Entry 8EU9 (electron microscopy, 3.48 A resolution); this record covers chains R and S of the 10 polymer chains in the assembly.

# Chain R
Molecule: Actin-related protein 5
From: Saccharomyces cerevisiae (strain ATCC 204508 / S288c)
Reference sequence: P53946 (ARP5_YEAST); residues 1-755 here = UniProt positions 1-755
Chain sequence (755 residues; row label = number of the first residue in the row):
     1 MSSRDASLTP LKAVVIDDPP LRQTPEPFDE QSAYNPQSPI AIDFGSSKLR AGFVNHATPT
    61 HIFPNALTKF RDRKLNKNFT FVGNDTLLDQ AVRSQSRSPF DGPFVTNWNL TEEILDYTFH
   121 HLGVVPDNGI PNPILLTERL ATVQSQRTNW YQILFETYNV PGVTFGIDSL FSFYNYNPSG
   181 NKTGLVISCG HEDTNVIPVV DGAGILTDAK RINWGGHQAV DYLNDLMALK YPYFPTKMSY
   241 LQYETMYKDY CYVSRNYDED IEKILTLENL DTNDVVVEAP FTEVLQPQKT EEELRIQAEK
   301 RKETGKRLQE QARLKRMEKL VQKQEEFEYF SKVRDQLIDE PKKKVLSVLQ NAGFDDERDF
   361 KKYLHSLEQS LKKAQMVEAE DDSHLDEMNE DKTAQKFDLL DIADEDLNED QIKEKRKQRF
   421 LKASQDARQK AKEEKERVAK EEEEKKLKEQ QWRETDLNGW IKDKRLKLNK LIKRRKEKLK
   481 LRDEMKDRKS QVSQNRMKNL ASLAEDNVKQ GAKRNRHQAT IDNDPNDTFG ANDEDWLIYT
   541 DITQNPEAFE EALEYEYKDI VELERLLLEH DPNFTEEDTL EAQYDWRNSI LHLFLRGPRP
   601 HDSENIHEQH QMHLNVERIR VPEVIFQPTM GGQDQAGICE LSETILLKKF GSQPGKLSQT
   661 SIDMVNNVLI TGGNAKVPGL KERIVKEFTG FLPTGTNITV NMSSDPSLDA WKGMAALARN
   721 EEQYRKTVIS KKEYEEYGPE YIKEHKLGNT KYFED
Disordered / not traced: 1-13, 283-583, 755
UniProt features mapped onto this chain:
  - modified residue: Ser7 (Phosphoserine), Thr24 (Phosphothreonine), Ser383 (Phosphoserine)
  - cross-link: Lys12 (Glycyl lysine isopeptide (Lys-Gly) (interchain with G-Cter in ubiquitin))

# Chain S
Molecule: Chromatin-remodeling complex subunit IES6
From: Saccharomyces cerevisiae (strain ATCC 204508 / S288c)
Reference sequence: P32617 (IES6_YEAST); residue numbers follow UniProt; this construct covers 28-162
Chain sequence (135 residues; numbered 28 to 162; the number before each row is that of its first residue):
    28 ERLLFLRSVG ERNEIGFPSR FKSAHYKKPT RRHKSARQLI SDENKRINAL LTKANKAAES
    88 STAARRLVPK ATYFSVEAPP SIRPAKKYCD VTGLKGFYKS PTNNIRYHNA EIYQLIVKPM
   148 APGVDQEYLK LRGAN
Disordered / not traced: 43-46, 84-93

# Chain R / chain S interface
Pairs across the interface (116):
  Pro27(R) - Arg39(S)
  Phe28(R) - Arg39(S)  hydrogen bond (backbone-side chain)
  Asp29(R) - Arg39(S)  salt bridge
  Glu30(R) - Arg39(S)  salt bridge
  Phe70(R) - Leu30(S)  hydrophobic
  Phe70(R) - Leu33(S)  hydrophobic
  Asp72(R) - Arg34(S)  salt bridge
  Arg73(R) - Leu30(S)
  Arg73(R) - Arg34(S)  hydrogen bond (backbone-side chain)
  Lys74(R) - Arg34(S)
  Phe79(R) - Gly37(S)
  Phe79(R) - Glu38(S)
  Phe81(R) - Leu33(S)
  Asp85(R) - Val36(S)
  Asp85(R) - Asn40(S)  hydrogen bond
  Asp89(R) - Arg29(S)  salt bridge
  Asp89(R) - Leu33(S)
  Val92(R) - Leu33(S)  hydrophobic
  Asp101(R) - Ala63(S)
  Pro103(R) - Tyr100(S)
  Thr106(R) - Arg58(S)
  Thr106(R) - His60(S)  hydrogen bond (backbone-side chain)
  Thr106(R) - Lys61(S)  hydrogen bond (side chain-backbone)
  Thr106(R) - Ser62(S)
  Asn107(R) - His60(S)  hydrogen bond
  Trp108(R) - Arg58(S)
  Asp116(R) - Phe48(S)
  Phe119(R) - Phe48(S)  hydrophobic
  His120(R) - Arg39(S)  hydrogen bond (side chain-backbone)
  His120(R) - Asn40(S)
  Pro126(R) - Arg47(S)
  Asn128(R) - Arg47(S)
  Asn128(R) - Lys49(S)
  Gly129(R) - Arg47(S)
  Gly129(R) - Lys49(S)
  Gly129(R) - Ser50(S)
  Leu140(R) - Val103(S)  hydrophobic
  Ala141(R) - Thr99(S)
  Ala141(R) - Tyr100(S)
  Thr142(R) - Thr99(S)
  Val143(R) - Glu70(S)
  Gln144(R) - Glu70(S)  hydrogen bond (backbone-side chain)
  Gln144(R) - Arg73(S)
  Ser145(R) - Glu70(S)  hydrogen bond (backbone-side chain)
  Gln146(R) - Leu66(S)
  Glu156(R) - Ser50(S)
  Glu156(R) - Tyr53(S)
  Thr157(R) - Lys49(S)
  Thr157(R) - Ser50(S)  hydrogen bond (backbone-backbone)
  Thr157(R) - Tyr53(S)
  Tyr158(R) - Phe48(S)
  Tyr158(R) - Lys49(S)
  Tyr158(R) - Ser50(S)
  Asn159(R) - Ser50(S)  hydrogen bond (backbone-side chain)
  Ala209(R) - Ser102(S)
  Ala209(R) - Val103(S)
  Lys210(R) - Ser102(S)
  Lys210(R) - Val103(S)
  Lys210(R) - Glu104(S)
  Arg211(R) - Tyr100(S)  hydrogen bond (side chain-backbone)
  Arg211(R) - Val103(S)  hydrogen bond (backbone-backbone)
  Arg211(R) - Glu104(S)  salt bridge
  Arg211(R) - Ala105(S)  hydrogen bond (backbone-backbone)
  Asn213(R) - Glu104(S)  hydrogen bond
  Tyr222(R) - Leu158(S)  hydrophobic
  Asp225(R) - Lys157(S)  salt bridge
  Asp225(R) - Leu158(S)
  Leu226(R) - Leu158(S)  hydrophobic
  Leu229(R) - Glu154(S)
  Leu229(R) - Tyr155(S)  hydrophobic
  Leu229(R) - Leu158(S)  hydrophobic
  Tyr257(R) - Tyr115(S)
  Asp258(R) - Lys113(S)  salt bridge
  Asp258(R) - Lys122(S)  salt bridge
  Ile261(R) - Gly120(S)
  Ile261(R) - Leu121(S)
  Ile261(R) - Lys122(S)
  Glu262(R) - Lys122(S)  salt bridge
  Ile264(R) - Leu121(S)  hydrophobic
  Ile590(R) - Asn136(S)
  Leu591(R) - Ile139(S)  hydrophobic
  Leu591(R) - Leu142(S)  hydrophobic
  Phe594(R) - Val118(S)
  Glu617(R) - Thr119(S)
  Glu617(R) - Leu121(S)
  Arg620(R) - Thr119(S)  hydrogen bond (side chain-backbone)
  Arg620(R) - Gly120(S)  hydrogen bond (side chain-backbone)
  Gln627(R) - Lys113(S)
  Gln627(R) - Tyr115(S)
  Thr629(R) - Ala112(S)
  Met630(R) - Tyr115(S)  hydrophobic
  Met630(R) - Leu158(S)
  Gly631(R) - Leu158(S)
  Gly632(R) - Leu158(S)  hydrogen bond (backbone-backbone)
  Gly632(R) - Arg159(S)
  Asp634(R) - Pro107(S)
  Gln635(R) - Glu104(S)  hydrogen bond
  Gln635(R) - Ala105(S)  hydrogen bond (side chain-backbone)
  Gln635(R) - Pro106(S)
  Gln635(R) - Pro107(S)
  Ala636(R) - Pro106(S)  hydrogen bond (backbone-backbone)
  Ala636(R) - Ser108(S)
  Cys639(R) - Arg110(S)  hydrogen bond
  Glu640(R) - Ile109(S)
  Glu640(R) - Arg110(S)  salt bridge
  Leu641(R) - Ala105(S)  hydrophobic
  Asn749(R) - Thr99(S)
  Thr750(R) - Lys97(S)  hydrogen bond
  Lys751(R) - Lys97(S)
  Tyr752(R) - Lys97(S)
  Tyr752(R) - Ala98(S)
  Tyr752(R) - Thr99(S)
  Phe753(R) - Lys97(S)
  Glu754(R) - Leu94(S)
  Glu754(R) - Val95(S)
  Glu754(R) - Lys97(S)
Also at the interface, not in a pair above, chain R (78 interface residues in all): Leu75, Gly102, Phe104, Asn109, His121, Leu206, Thr207, Ile212
Also at the interface, not in a pair above, chain S (59 interface residues in all): Glu41, Ala51, Lys55, Pro56, Ile143, Gly160

# Overview
78 residues of chain R face 59 of chain S across their interface; the contacts include 23 hydrogen bonds and
10 salt bridges. Polar contacts include Asp29(R)-Arg39(S), Glu30(R)-Arg39(S) and Asp72(R)-Arg34(S).
Chain R is Actin-related protein 5 and chain S is Chromatin-remodeling complex subunit IES6, both from
Saccharomyces cerevisiae (strain ATCC 204508 / S288c); the structure, Class1 of the INO80-Nucleosome complex,
was determined by electron microscopy, deposited together with 8ETS, 8ETT, 8ETU, 8ETV, 8ETW, 8EUE, 8EUF and
8EUJ.
